6CTW - chains T and A of the 4 polymer chains in the assembly; structure by X-ray diffraction, 1.98 A resolution.

Chain T:
Molecule: 16-nt DNA strand
Sequence (16 nucleotides; row label = number of the first residue in the row):
     1 CCGACGTCGC ATCAGC

Chain A:
Protein: DNA polymerase beta
From: Homo sapiens
Notes: EC 2.7.7.7, 4.2.99.-
UniProt: P06746 (DPOLB_HUMAN); numbering as in UniProt (aligned over 1-335)
Chain sequence (335 residues; row label = number of the first residue in the row):
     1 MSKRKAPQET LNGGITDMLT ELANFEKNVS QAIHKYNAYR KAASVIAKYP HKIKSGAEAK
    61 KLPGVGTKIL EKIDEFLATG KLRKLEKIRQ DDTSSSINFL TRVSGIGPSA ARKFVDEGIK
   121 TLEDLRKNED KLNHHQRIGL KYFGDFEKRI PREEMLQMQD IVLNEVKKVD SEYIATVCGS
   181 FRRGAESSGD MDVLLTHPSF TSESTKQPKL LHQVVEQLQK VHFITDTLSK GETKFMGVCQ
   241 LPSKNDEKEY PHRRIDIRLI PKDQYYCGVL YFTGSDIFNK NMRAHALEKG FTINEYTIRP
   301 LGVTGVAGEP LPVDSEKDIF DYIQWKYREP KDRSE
Disordered / not traced: 1-9
Differences from the reference sequence: conflict Leu70 (Ala in P06746)
Swiss-Prot annotation at these positions:
  - region: Arg183 to Asp192 (DNA-binding)
  - active site: Lys72 (Nucleophile)
  - binding site (K(+)): Lys60, Leu62, Val65, Thr101, Val103, Ile106
  - binding site (Na(+)): Lys60, Leu62, Val65, Thr101, Val103, Ile106
  - binding site (dATP): Arg149, Ser180, Arg183, Gly189, Asp190
  - binding site (dCTP): Arg149, Ser180, Arg183, Gly189, Asp190
  - binding site (dGTP): Arg149, Ser180, Arg183, Gly189, Asp190, Asp192
  - binding site (dTTP): Arg149, Ser180, Arg183, Gly189, Asp190
  - binding site (Mg(2+)): Asp190, Asp192, Asp256
  - modified residue: Lys72 (N6-acetyllysine), Arg83 (Omega-N-methylarginine), Arg152 (Omega-N-methylarginine)
  - cross-link (Glycyl lysine isopeptide (Lys-Gly)): Lys41 (interchain with G-Cter in ubiquitin), Lys61 (interchain with G-Cter in ubiquitin), Lys81 (interchain with G-Cter in ubiquitin)
  - natural variant: Leu22 (L22P: Found in a gastric cancer sample; uncertain significance), Tyr39 (Y39C: Found in a gastric cancer sample; uncertain significance), Gly118 (G118V: Decreased DNA-directed DNA polymerase activity), Arg137 (R137Q: Decreased function in base-excision repair), Arg149 (R149I: Decreased DNA-directed DNA polymerase activity), Asp160 (D160N: Found in a gastric cancer sample; uncertain significance), Cys239 (C239R: Found in a gastric cancer sample; uncertain significance), Lys289 (K289M: Found in a colon cancer sample; uncertain significance), Asn294 (N294D: Found in a gastric cancer sample; uncertain significance), Glu295 (E295K: Found in a gastric cancer sample; uncertain significance)
  - mutagenesis: Phe25 (F25W: No effect on 5'-dRP lyase activity. Decreased ssDNA binding), His34 (H34G: Decreased 5'-dRP lyase activity. Decreased ssDNA binding), Lys35 (K35A: Decreased 5'-dRP lyase activity. Decreased ssDNA binding. Loss of 5'-dRP lyase activity; when associated with A-68 and A-72. Decreased ssDNA binding; when associated with A-68 and A-72 ...), Tyr39 (Y39F: No effect on 5'-dRP lyase activity; Y39Q: Abolishes DNA polymerase and 5'-dRP lyase activity), Lys41 (K41R: Abolishes ubiquitination; when associated with R-61 and R-81), Lys60 (K60A: Decreased 5'-dRP lyase activity. Decreased ssDNA binding), Lys61 (K61R: Abolishes ubiquitination; when associated with R-41 and R-81), Lys68 (K68A: No effect on 5'-dRP lyase activity. Decreased ssDNA binding. Loss of 5'-dRP lyase activity; when associated with A-35 and A-72. Decreased ssDNA binding; when associated with A-35 and A-72 ...), Glu71 (E71Q: No effect on 5'-dRP lyase activity. No effect on structure shown by circular dichroism. No effect on ssDNA binding), Lys72 (K72A: Severely reduced 5'-dRP lyase activity. Does not affect ssDNA binding. Loss of 5'-dRP lyase activity; when associated with A-35 and A-68. Decreased ssDNA binding ...), Glu75 (E75A: Slightly decreased 5'-dRP lyase activity. Decreased ssDNA binding. No effect on structure shown by circular dichroism), Lys81 (K81R: Abolishes ubiquitination; when associated with R-41 and R-61), 5 further mutagenesis entries in UniProt
Metal / ion sites: Na+ site 1: Lys60, Leu62, Val65 (shared with 1 residue of chain D); Na+ site 2: Thr101, Val103, Ile106 (shared with 1 residue of chain P); Na+ site 3: Asp190, Asp192, Asp256 (together with VC8); Mg2+: Asp190, Asp192 (together with VC8)
Ligand contacts:
  - 2'-deoxycytidine-5'-monophosphate (DC): Ile174, Ala175, Thr176, Leu194, Thr196, Lys262, Tyr265, Tyr266
  - VC8 (4-amino-1-{2-deoxy-5-O-[(R)-{[(R)-[dichloro(phosphono)methyl](hydroxy)phosphoryl]oxy}(hydroxy)phosphoryl]-alpha-L-threo-pentofuranosyl}pyrimidin-2(1H)-one): Arg149, Gly179, Ser180, Arg183, Ser188, Gly189, Asp190, Asp192, Tyr271, Phe272, Thr273, Gly274, Ser275, Asp276, Asn279
Reported in the primary citation:
  - binding site for VC8: Arg149, Ser180, Arg183

Chain T / chain A interface:
Contacting residue pairs (28):
  DC5(T) - His34(A)  stacking on the base
  DC5(T) - Leu287(A)  phosphate contact
  DG6(T) - Asn279(A)  base contact
  DG6(T) - Lys280(A)  base contact
  DG6(T) - Arg283(A)  hydrogen bond to the base
  DG6(T) - Ala284(A)  sugar contact
  DG6(T) - Leu287(A)  phosphate contact
  DT7(T) - Arg283(A)  hydrogen bond to the sugar
  DT7(T) - Leu287(A)  phosphate contact
  DT7(T) - Thr292(A)  hydrogen bond to the phosphate
  DT7(T) - Ile293(A)  sugar contact
  DT7(T) - Asn294(A)  phosphate contact
  DC8(T) - Asn294(A)  hydrogen bond to the phosphate
  DC8(T) - Glu295(A)  sugar contact
  DC8(T) - Arg299(A)  salt bridge to the phosphate
  DG9(T) - Thr233(A)  hydrogen bond to the phosphate
  DG9(T) - Lys234(A)  phosphate contact
  DG9(T) - Arg258(A)  sugar contact
  DG9(T) - Tyr296(A)  hydrogen bond to the phosphate
  DC10(T) - Ser229(A)  phosphate contact
  DC10(T) - Lys230(A)  phosphate contact
  DC10(T) - Gly231(A)  phosphate contact
  DC10(T) - Glu232(A)  hydrogen bond to the phosphate
  DC10(T) - Thr233(A)  hydrogen bond to the phosphate
  DC10(T) - Lys234(A)  hydrogen bond to the phosphate
  DA11(T) - Ser229(A)  sugar contact
  DA11(T) - Lys230(A)  hydrogen bond to the phosphate
  DT12(T) - Asn133(A)  phosphate contact
Interface residues without a listed pair, chain A (22 interface residues in all): Asn37, Tyr271

In short:
The interface between chain T and chain A involves 8 residues on one side and 22 on the other; the contacts
include 10 hydrogen bonds, 1 salt bridge and 1 aromatic stacking contact. Among the polar pairs are
DG6(T)-Arg283(A), DT7(T)-Arg283(A) and DT7(T)-Thr292(A). The paper reports a binding site for VC8 at
Arg149(A), Ser180(A) and Arg183(A).
Chain T is a 16-nt DNA strand and chain A is DNA polymerase beta (Homo sapiens); the structure, Ternary
complex crystal structure of DNA polymerase Beta with a dideoxy terminated primer with CCL2, beta ..., was
determined by X-ray diffraction together with 6BEL, 6BEM, 6CR3, 6CR4, 6CR5, 6CR6 and 20 further entries from
the same study.
